6O1N - chains A and D of the 4 polymer chains in the assembly; structure by electron microscopy, 2.90 A resolution.

== Chain A (and D) ==
Protein: Transient receptor potential cation channel subfamily V member 5
Source organism: Oryctolagus cuniculus
Notes: chain D of this document is another copy of the same molecule, construct and numbering; everything in this record applies to it too
UniProt: Q9XSM3 (TRPV5_RABIT); numbering as in UniProt (aligned over 1-730)
Amino-acid sequence (730 residues; each row starts with the number of its first residue):
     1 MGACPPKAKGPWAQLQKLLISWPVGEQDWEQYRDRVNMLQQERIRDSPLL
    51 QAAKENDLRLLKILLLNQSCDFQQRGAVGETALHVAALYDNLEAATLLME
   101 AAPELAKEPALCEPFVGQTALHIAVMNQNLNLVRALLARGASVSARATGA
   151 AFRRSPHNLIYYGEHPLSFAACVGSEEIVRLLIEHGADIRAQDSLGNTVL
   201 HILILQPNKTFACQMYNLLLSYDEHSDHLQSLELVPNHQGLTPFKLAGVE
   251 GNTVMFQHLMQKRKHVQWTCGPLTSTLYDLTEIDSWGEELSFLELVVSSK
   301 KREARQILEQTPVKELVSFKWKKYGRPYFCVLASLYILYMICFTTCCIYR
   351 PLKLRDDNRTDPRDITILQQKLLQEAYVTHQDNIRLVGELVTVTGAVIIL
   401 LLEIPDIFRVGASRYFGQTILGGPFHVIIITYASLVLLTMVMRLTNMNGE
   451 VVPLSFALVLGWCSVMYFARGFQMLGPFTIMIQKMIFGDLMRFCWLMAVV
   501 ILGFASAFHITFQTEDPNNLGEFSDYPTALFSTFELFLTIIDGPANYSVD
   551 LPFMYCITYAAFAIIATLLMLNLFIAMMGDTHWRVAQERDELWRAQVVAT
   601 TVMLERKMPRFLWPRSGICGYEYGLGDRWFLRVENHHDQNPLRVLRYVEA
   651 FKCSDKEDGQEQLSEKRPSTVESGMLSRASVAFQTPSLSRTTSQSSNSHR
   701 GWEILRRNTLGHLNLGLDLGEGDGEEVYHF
Not modelled in the structure: 1-26, 639-730
UniProt features mapped onto this chain:
  - region: V598 to V602 (Interaction with S100A10), A650 to C653 (Involved in Ca(2+)-dependent inactivation), G701 to F730 (Involved in Ca(2+)-dependent inactivation)
  - binding site (Ca(2+)): D542
  - modified residue: T685 (Phosphothreonine), S689 (Phosphoserine)
  - glycosylation: N358 (N-linked (GlcNAc...) asparagine)
  - mutagenesis: F425 (F425A: Decreased inhibition by the synthetic drug econazole), E535 (E535A: Minor effects on Ca(2+) permeation), D542 (D542A: Abolishes Ca(2+) permeation and Ca(2+)-dependent current decay; no effect on monovalent cations permeation; D542E/N/M: Attenuates Ca(2+) permeation and Ca(2+)-dependent current decay ...), D550 (D550A: Minor effects on Ca(2+) permeation)
From the paper describing this entry:
  - post-translational modification sites: N358 (citing earlier work)
  - self-association interface (contacts with another copy of this molecule); pairs are residue here / residue on that copy: I365-D550 (hydrogen bond), I348, R350, Q369, Q370

== Interface between chain A and chain D ==
Contacting residue pairs (85):
  D28(A) with K323(D), salt bridge
  D34(A) with I618(D)
  R35(A) with Y623(D)
  M38(A) with I618(D), hydrophobic; Y623(D), hydrophobic
  E42(A) with E622(D)
  M126(A) with C270(D), hydrophobic; G271(D), hydrogen bond (side chain-backbone)
  N127(A) with T269(D)
  L159(A) with E634(D)
  I160(A) with L273(D), hydrophobic
  Y162(A) with P272(D)
  M491(A) with M474(D), hydrophobic
  R492(A) with M474(D), hydrogen bond (side chain-backbone); L475(D)
  F493(A) with F478(D), hydrophobic
  W495(A) with L475(D), hydrophobic
  L496(A) with M466(D), hydrophobic; A469(D), hydrophobic
  V499(A) with W462(D); V465(D), hydrophobic
  V500(A) with C463(D), hydrophobic
  L502(A) with W462(D), hydrogen bond (backbone-side chain)
  G503(A) with L458(D); W462(D)
  F504(A) with V459(D), hydrophobic
  S506(A) with T344(D); L458(D)
  A507(A) with S455(D); L458(D), hydrophobic
  H509(A) with I348(D)
  I510(A) with C347(D); I348(D); R350(D), hydrogen bond (backbone-side chain); V451(D); L454(D), hydrophobic
  T511(A) with V451(D); S455(D)
  Q513(A) with C347(D); I348(D), hydrogen bond (side chain-backbone); R350(D), hydrogen bond; L352(D); Q370(D)
  T514(A) with L352(D); Q369(D); Q370(D)
  E515(A) with L368(D); Q369(D)
  D516(A) with I367(D); Q369(D), hydrogen bond
  N519(A) with I367(D)
  Y526(A) with I348(D), hydrophobic
  D542(A) with I540(D)
  G543(A) with I540(D)
  Y547(A) with E535(D)
  S548(A) with I365(D)
  V549(A) with I365(D); I367(D), hydrophobic
  D550(A) with I365(D), hydrogen bond (backbone-backbone); I367(D)
  M554(A) with V451(D); V452(D); S455(D); F456(D), hydrophobic
  I557(A) with F456(D), hydrophobic
  T558(A) with S455(D); V459(D)
  L568(A) with L490(D), hydrophobic
  L569(A) with I482(D), hydrophobic; M485(D); I486(D), hydrophobic
  M570(A) with I482(D), hydrophobic
  N572(A) with F574(D); M578(D)
  L573(A) with F478(D), hydrophobic; M481(D); I482(D), hydrophobic; M485(D), hydrophobic
  A576(A) with M578(D); H582(D)
  M577(A) with F478(D), hydrophobic; H582(D)
  D580(A) with H582(D), salt bridge; W583(D), hydrogen bond (side chain-backbone)
  R584(A) with A586(D)
Also at the interface, not in a pair above, chain A (58 interface residues in all): Y89, F487, G488, T539, L551, Y559, A563, I564, W583
Also at the interface, not in a pair above, chain D (63 interface residues in all): Q267, K371, Q473, T479, G521, E522, F531, S532, F534, I541, D542, I575, R589, C619, R632, N635

== Overview ==
Chain A and chain D form an interface of 58 and 63 residues respectively, with 9 hydrogen bonds and 2 salt
bridges. Polar pairs include D28(A)-K323(D), D580(A)-H582(D) and M126(A)-G271(D). From the paper: a
modification site at N358(A); a self-association interface involving I348(A), R350(A) and I365(A) among
others.
Chain A and chain D are both Transient receptor potential cation channel subfamily V member 5 (Oryctolagus
cuniculus); the structure, Cryo-EM structure of TRPV5 (1-660) in nanodisc, was determined by electron
microscopy together with 6O1P, 6O1U and 6O20 from the same study.
